7WM6 - chains A and B; structure by X-ray diffraction, 2.54 A resolution.

# Chain A (and B)
Molecule: Methyltransferase
Organism: Mycoplasma capricolum subsp. capricolum
Notes: chain B of this document is another copy of the same molecule, construct and numbering; everything in this record applies to it too
UniProt: A0A0C2W699 (A0A0C2W699_MYCCA); numbering as in UniProt (aligned over 1-240)
Sequence (248 residues; numbered 1 to 248; the number before each row is that of its first residue):
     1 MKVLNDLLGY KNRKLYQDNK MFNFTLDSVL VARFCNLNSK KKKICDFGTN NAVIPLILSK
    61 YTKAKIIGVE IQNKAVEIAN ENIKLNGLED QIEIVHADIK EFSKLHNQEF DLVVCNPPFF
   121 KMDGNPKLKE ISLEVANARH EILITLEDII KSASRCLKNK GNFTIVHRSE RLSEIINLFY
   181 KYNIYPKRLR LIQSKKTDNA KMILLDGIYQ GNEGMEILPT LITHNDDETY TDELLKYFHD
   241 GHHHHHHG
Not modelled in the structure: 241-248 (chain B: 1-25, 119-142, 239-248)
Differences from the reference sequence: expression tag (241-248)
Ligand contacts: S-adenosylhomocysteine (SAH): Phe22, Phe24, Ser28, Asp46, Gly48, Thr49, Asn50, Val53, Ile54, Val69, Glu70, Ile71, Gln72, Ala97, Asp98, Ile99, Asn116, Pro118, Asn137, Ala138, Leu143, Ile144
From the paper describing this entry:
  - conformationally variable residues (order/disorder transition): Phe119 to Glu141
  - mutagenesis - K40A/K41A/K42A/K43A, N116A, N116D, R139A, R168A: abolished catalytic activity
  - mutagenesis - K121A (10%-50%), K127A (10%-50%), H140A (10%-50%), K158A/K160A (less than 10%), H167A (10%-50%), R171A (10%-50%): decreased catalytic activity
  - binding site for S-adenosylhomocysteine: Asn116
  - catalytic residues: Asn116, Pro117 (proposed by the authors, not directly observed)

# Interface between chain A and chain B
Residue-residue contacts (50):
  Ser169(A) with Met215(B); Ile217(B)
  Glu170(A) with Gly214(B); Met215(B), hydrogen bond (backbone-backbone)
  Leu172(A) with Ile217(B), hydrophobic
  Ser173(A) with Ile176(B); Tyr180(B), hydrogen bond; Pro186(B); Met215(B)
  Glu174(A) with Tyr180(B), hydrogen bond (backbone-side chain)
  Ile176(A) with Ser173(B); Ile176(B), hydrophobic
  Asn177(A) with Asn177(B), hydrogen bond; Tyr180(B)
  Tyr180(A) with Ser173(B), hydrogen bond; Glu174(B); Asn177(B)
  Pro186(A) with Ser173(B)
  Leu191(A) with Leu191(B), hydrophobic; Ile217(B), hydrophobic
  Gln193(A) with Pro219(B); Thr220(B), hydrogen bond (side chain-backbone)
  Lys196(A) with Pro219(B); Glu233(B), salt bridge
  Thr197(A) with Pro219(B)
  Asp198(A) with Pro219(B)
  Asn199(A) with Ile217(B); Leu218(B); Pro219(B)
  Ala200(A) with Ile217(B), hydrogen bond (backbone-backbone)
  Glu213(A) with Glu174(B)
  Gly214(A) with Glu170(B)
  Met215(A) with Glu170(B), hydrogen bond (backbone-backbone); Ser173(B)
  Glu216(A) with Asn199(B)
  Ile217(A) with Ser169(B); Leu172(B), hydrophobic; Leu191(B), hydrophobic; Asn199(B); Ala200(B), hydrogen bond (backbone-backbone); Ile203(B), hydrophobic
  Leu218(A) with Asn199(B)
  Pro219(A) with Gln193(B); Lys196(B); Thr197(B); Asp198(B); Asn199(B)
  Thr220(A) with Leu191(B); Gln193(B), hydrogen bond (backbone-side chain); Thr220(B), hydrogen bond
Also at the interface, not in a pair above, chain A (26 interface residues in all): Leu189, Ile203
Also at the interface, not in a pair above, chain B (26 interface residues in all): Leu189, Glu213

# Summary
The chain A/chain B interface involves 26 residues from each chain, with 11 hydrogen bonds and 1 salt bridge.
Among the polar pairs are Lys196(A)-Glu233(B), Ser173(A)-Tyr180(B) and Glu174(A)-Tyr180(B). The paper reports
catalytic residues Asn116(A) and Pro117(A); K121A, K127A and H140A of chain A, among others, reduce catalytic
activity; 11 substitutions were tested in all.
Chain A and chain B are both Methyltransferase (Mycoplasma capricolum subsp. capricolum); the structure,
Crystal structure of SAH-bound TrmM from Mycoplasma capricolum, was determined by X-ray diffraction.
